PDB entry 9KZC | electron microscopy, 2.78 A resolution | chains B and D of the 3 polymer chains in the assembly

[Chain B (and D)]
Molecule: Leucine-rich glioma-inactivated protein 1
Source organism: Homo sapiens
Notes: chain D of this document is another copy of the same molecule, construct and numbering; everything in this record applies to it too
UniProtKB: O95970 (LGI1_HUMAN); residues 37-557 here = UniProt positions 37-557
Sequence (544 residues; numbered 21 to 564; the number before each row is that of its first residue):
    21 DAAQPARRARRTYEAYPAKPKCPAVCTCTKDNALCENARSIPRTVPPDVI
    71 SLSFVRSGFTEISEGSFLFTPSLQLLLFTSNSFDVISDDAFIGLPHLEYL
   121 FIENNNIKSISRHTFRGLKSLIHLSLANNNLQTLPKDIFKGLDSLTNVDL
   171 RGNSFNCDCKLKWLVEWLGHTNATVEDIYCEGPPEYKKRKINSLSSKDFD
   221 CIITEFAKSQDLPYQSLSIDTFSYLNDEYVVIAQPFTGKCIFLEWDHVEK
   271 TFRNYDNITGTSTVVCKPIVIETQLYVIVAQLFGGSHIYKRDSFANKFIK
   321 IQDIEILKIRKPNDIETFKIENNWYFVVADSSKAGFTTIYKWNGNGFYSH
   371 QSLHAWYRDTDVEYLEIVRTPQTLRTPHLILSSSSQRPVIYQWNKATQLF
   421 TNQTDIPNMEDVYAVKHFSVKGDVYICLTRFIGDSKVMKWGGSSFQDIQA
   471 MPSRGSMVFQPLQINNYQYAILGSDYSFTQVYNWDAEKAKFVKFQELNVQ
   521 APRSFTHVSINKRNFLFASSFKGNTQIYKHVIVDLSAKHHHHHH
Not modelled in the structure: 21-221, 552-564 (chain D: 21-40, 222-564)
Differences from the reference sequence: expression tag (21-36, 558-564); engineered mutation A470 (Arg in O95970)
Disulfides: C260-C286
Bound ions: Ca2+: D334, E336, V382
UniProt features mapped onto this chain:
  - glycosylation (N-linked (GlcNAc...) asparagine): N192, N277, N422
  - natural variant: C42 (C42G: In ETL1; C42R: In ETL1), C46 (C46R: In ETL1), A110 (A110D: In ETL1), I122 (I122K: In ETL1), E123 (E123K: In ETL1), R136 (R136W: In ETL1), S145 (S145R: In ETL1), L154 (L154P: In ETL1), C200 (C200R: In ETL1), L232 (L232P: In ETL1), I298 (I298T: In ETL1), F318 (F318C: In ETL1), 3 further natural variant entries in UniProt
  - mutagenesis: N192 (N192Q: Affects glycosylation; when associated with Q-277 and Q-422. Loss of protein secretion; when associated with Q-277 and Q-422), N277 (N277Q: Affects glycosylation; when associated with Q-192 and Q-422. Loss of protein secretion; when associated with Q-192 and Q-422), N422 (N422Q: Affects glycosylation; when associated with Q-192 and Q-277. Loss of protein secretion; when associated with Q-192 and Q-277)
What the authors report for this chain:
  - conformationally variable residues (side-chain flip): K331, D431
  - self-association interface (contacts with another copy of this molecule); pairs are residue here / residue on that copy: N52-Y496, F121-R474, E123-R474 (hydrogen bond), L54, V75, L97, F121
  - disease-associated variants - R474Q: decreased binding to LGI1-ADAM22 higher-order complex (citing earlier work)
  - disease-associated variants - S473L: decreased binding to Disintegrin and metalloproteinase domain-containing protein 22 (citing earlier work)
  - mutagenesis - R470A: increased expression (citing earlier work)

[Chain B / chain D interface]
Pairs across the interface (17; chain B residue first):
  I452(B) - Y119(D)  hydrophobic
  D454(B) - R171(D)  salt bridge
  R474(B) - L97(D)
  R474(B) - F121(D)
  R474(B) - E123(D)  salt bridge
  R474(B) - S145(D)  hydrogen bond
  D495(B) - N52(D)  hydrogen bond (backbone-side chain)
  Y496(B) - N52(D)
  Y496(B) - S71(D)
  Y496(B) - S73(D)  hydrogen bond (backbone-side chain)
  Y496(B) - L95(D)  hydrophobic
  S497(B) - L97(D)
  F498(B) - L54(D)  hydrophobic
  F498(B) - E56(D)
  N518(B) - E56(D)
  Q520(B) - T49(D)  hydrogen bond
  K542(B) - T49(D)
Other interface residues (no listed pair), chain D (19 interface residues in all): C48, K50, V75, R76, T99, H143

[In short]
10 residues of chain B face 19 of chain D across their interface, with 4 hydrogen bonds and 2 salt bridges.
Polar contacts include D454(B)-R171(D), R474(B)-E123(D) and R474(B)-S145(D). From the paper: R474Q of chain B
reduces binding to LGI1-ADAM22 higher-order complex; conformational variability at K331(B) and D431(B); 3
substitutions were tested in all.
Both chains are Leucine-rich glioma-inactivated protein 1 (Homo sapiens). Entry 9KZC (Cryo-EM structure of the
LGI1 LRR-LGI1 EPTP-ADAM22 ECD complex) was determined by electron microscopy together with 9KZT from the same
study.
